7EP0 - chains A and B; structure by X-ray diffraction, 2.16 A resolution.

Chain A (and B):
Name: Protein zyg-11 homolog B
Source organism: Homo sapiens
Notes: chain B of this document is another copy of the same molecule, construct and numbering; everything in this record applies to it too
UniProt: Q9C0D3 (ZY11B_HUMAN); residue numbers follow UniProt; this construct covers 480-728
Amino-acid sequence (250 residues; row label = number of the first residue in the row):
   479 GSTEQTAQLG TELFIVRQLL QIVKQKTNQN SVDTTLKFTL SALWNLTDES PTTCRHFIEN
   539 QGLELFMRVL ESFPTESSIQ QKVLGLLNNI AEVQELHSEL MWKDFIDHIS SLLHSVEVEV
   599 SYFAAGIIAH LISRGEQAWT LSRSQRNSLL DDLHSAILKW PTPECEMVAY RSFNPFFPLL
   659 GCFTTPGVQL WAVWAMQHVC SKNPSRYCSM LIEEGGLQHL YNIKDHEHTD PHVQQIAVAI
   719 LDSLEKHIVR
Differences from the reference sequence: expression tag (479)
Modified positions: Mse545, Mse579, Mse645, Mse674, Mse688 (selenomethionine; parent Met)
Curated features (UniProtKB/Swiss-Prot):
  - mutagenesis: Trp522 (W522A: Complete loss of N-degron binding), Asn523 (N523A: Complete loss of N-degron binding), Asp526 (D526A: Complete loss of N-degron binding), Asn567 (N567A: Complete loss of N-degron binding), Glu570 (E570A: Complete loss of N-degron binding)
Small-molecule neighbours:
  - congo red (CGO; sodium 3,3'-(1E,1'E)-biphenyl-4,4'-diylbis(diazene-2,1-diyl)bis(4-aminonaphthalene-1-sulfonate)), molecule 1: Gln486, Ile493, Gln496, Leu497, Ile500, Ala520, Asn523, Leu524
  - congo red (CGO), molecule 2: Leu497, Ile500, Gln503, Lys504, Thr513, Phe516, Thr517, Ala520, Asn523
What the authors report for this chain:
  - mutagenesis - N523A: decreased binding to Gly/N-degron

Chain A / chain B interface:
Residue-residue contacts (41):
  Gly479(A) - Trp522(B)  hydrogen bond (backbone-side chain)
  Gly479(A) - Asp526(B)  hydrogen bond (backbone-side chain)
  Gly479(A) - Asn567(B)  hydrogen bond (backbone-side chain)
  Gly479(A) - Ala647(B)
  Gly479(A) - Tyr648(B)
  Ser480(A) - Trp522(B)
  Ser480(A) - Asn523(B)
  Ser480(A) - Asp526(B)
  Ser480(A) - Val646(B)
  Ser480(A) - Ala647(B)  hydrogen bond (backbone-backbone)
  Thr481(A) - Ser519(B)
  Thr481(A) - Trp522(B)
  Thr481(A) - Asn523(B)  hydrogen bond (backbone-side chain)
  Thr481(A) - Ala647(B)
  Glu482(A) - Cys643(B)
  Glu482(A) - Glu644(B)
  Glu482(A) - Ala647(B)
  Gln486(A) - Asn523(B)
  Phe492(A) - Phe516(B)  hydrophobic
  Ile493(A) - Phe516(B)  hydrophobic
  Thr513(A) - Phe492(B)
  Phe516(A) - Gly488(B)
  Phe516(A) - Thr489(B)
  Phe516(A) - Phe492(B)  hydrophobic
  Ser519(A) - Thr481(B)
  Trp522(A) - Gly479(B)  hydrogen bond (side chain-backbone)
  Trp522(A) - Ser480(B)
  Trp522(A) - Thr481(B)
  Asn523(A) - Ser480(B)
  Asn523(A) - Thr481(B)  hydrogen bond (side chain-backbone)
  Asp526(A) - Gly479(B)  hydrogen bond (side chain-backbone)
  Asp526(A) - Ser480(B)
  Asn567(A) - Gly479(B)  hydrogen bond (side chain-backbone)
  Cys643(A) - Glu482(B)
  Glu644(A) - Glu482(B)
  Val646(A) - Ser480(B)
  Val646(A) - Glu482(B)
  Ala647(A) - Gly479(B)
  Ala647(A) - Ser480(B)  hydrogen bond (backbone-backbone)
  Ala647(A) - Thr481(B)
  Tyr648(A) - Gly479(B)
Other interface residues (no listed pair), chain A (25 interface residues in all): Gln483, Thr489, Gln496, Thr512, Glu570, Mse645
Other interface residues (no listed pair), chain B (22 interface residues in all): Thr512, Glu570, Mse645, Arg684

Summary:
25 residues of chain A face 22 of chain B across their interface; the contacts include 10 hydrogen bonds.
Polar pairs include Gly479(A)-Trp522(B), Gly479(A)-Asp526(B) and Gly479(A)-Asn567(B). Ligands of chain A:
congo red. From UniProt: 5 mutagenesis sites on chain A. The paper reports that N523A of chain A reduces
binding to Gly/N-degron.
Chain A and chain B are both Protein zyg-11 homolog B (Homo sapiens); the structure, Crystal structure of
ZYG11B bound to GSTE degron, was determined by X-ray diffraction together with 7EP1, 7EP2, 7EP3, 7EP4 and 7EP5
from the same study.
